4C9M - chain A; structure by X-ray diffraction, 1.80 A resolution.

# Chain A
Name: Cytochrome P450
Source organism: Novosphingobium aromaticivorans
UniProt: Q2GB12 (Q2GB12_NOVAD); numbering as in UniProt (aligned over 1-421)
Amino-acid sequence (421 residues; numbered 1 to 421; the number before each row is that of its first residue):
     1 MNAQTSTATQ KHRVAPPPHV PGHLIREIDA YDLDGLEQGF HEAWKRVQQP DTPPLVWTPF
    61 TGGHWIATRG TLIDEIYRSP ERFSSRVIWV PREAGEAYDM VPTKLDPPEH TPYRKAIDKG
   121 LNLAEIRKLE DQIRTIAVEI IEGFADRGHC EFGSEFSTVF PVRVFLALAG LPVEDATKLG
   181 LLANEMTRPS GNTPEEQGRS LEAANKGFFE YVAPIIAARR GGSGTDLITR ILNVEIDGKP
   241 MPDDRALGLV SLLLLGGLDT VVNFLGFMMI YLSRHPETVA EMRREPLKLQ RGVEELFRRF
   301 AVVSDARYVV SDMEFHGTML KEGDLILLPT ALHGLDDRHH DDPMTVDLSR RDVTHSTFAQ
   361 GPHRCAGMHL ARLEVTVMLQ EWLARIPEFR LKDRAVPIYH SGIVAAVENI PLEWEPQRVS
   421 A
Unresolved in the structure: 1-9, 418-421
Metal / ion sites: heme Fe near Cys365 (its only coordinating residue here)
Ligand contacts: heme (HEM): Tyr77, Ile88, Pro102, Thr103, His110, Arg114, Ile117, Leu121, Phe165, Leu252, Leu253, Gly256, Gly257, Thr260, Val261, Phe264, Phe297, Val302, Val303, Asp305, Arg307, Thr357, Phe358, Ala359, Pro362, His363, Cys365, Ala366, Gly367, Leu370, Ala371
Reported in the primary citation:
  - contacts within the chain: Arg188-Asp259 (water-mediated contact)
  - conformationally variable residues: Arg188, Asp259
  - catalytic residues: Asp259 (proposed by the authors, not directly observed)
  - catalytic residues: Thr260

# Overview
Ligands of chain A: heme. From the paper: catalytic residues Asp259 and Thr260; conformational variability at
Arg188 and Asp259.
Chain A is Cytochrome P450 (Novosphingobium aromaticivorans); the structure, Structure of substrate free,
glycerol bound wild type CYP101D1, was determined by X-ray diffraction together with 4C9K, 4C9L, 4C9N and 4C9O
from the same study.
